PDB entry 5M2B | X-ray diffraction, 2.70 A resolution | chains B and C of the 28 polymer chains in the assembly

Chain B:
Molecule: Proteasome subunit alpha type-3
Organism: Saccharomyces cerevisiae (strain ATCC 204508 / S288c)
Notes: EC 3.4.25.1
UniProtKB: P23638 (PSA3_YEAST); residues 0-257 here correspond to UniProt positions 1-258 (UniProt number = residue number + 1)
Amino-acid sequence (258 residues; row label = number of the first residue in the row; numbering starts at 0):
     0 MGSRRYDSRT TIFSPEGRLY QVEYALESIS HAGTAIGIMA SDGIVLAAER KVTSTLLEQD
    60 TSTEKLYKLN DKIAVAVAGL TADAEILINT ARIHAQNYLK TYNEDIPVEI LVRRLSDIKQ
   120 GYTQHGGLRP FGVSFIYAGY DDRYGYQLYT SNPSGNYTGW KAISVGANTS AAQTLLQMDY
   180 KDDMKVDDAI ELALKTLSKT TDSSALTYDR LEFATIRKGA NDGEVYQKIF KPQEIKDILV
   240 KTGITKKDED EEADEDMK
Disordered / not traced: 0, 245-257
UniProt features mapped onto this chain:
  - cross-link (Glycyl lysine isopeptide (Lys-Gly)): Lys99 (interchain with G-Cter in ubiquitin), Lys198 (interchain with G-Cter in ubiquitin), Lys230 (interchain with G-Cter in ubiquitin)

Chain C:
Molecule: Proteasome subunit alpha type-4
Organism: Saccharomyces cerevisiae (strain ATCC 204508 / S288c)
Notes: EC 3.4.25.1
UniProtKB: P40303 (PSA4_YEAST); residues -1 to 252 here correspond to UniProt positions 1-254 (UniProt number = residue number + 2)
Amino-acid sequence (254 residues; each row starts with the number of its first residue; numbers below 1 keep their minus sign (Met-1 is residue -1)):
    -1 MSGYDRALSI FSPDGHIFQV EYALEAVKRG TCAVGVKGKN CVVLGCERRS TLKLQDTRIT
    59 PSKVSKIDSH VVLSFSGLNA DSRILIEKAR VEAQSHRLTL EDPVTVEYLT RYVAGVQQRY
   119 TQSGGVRPFG VSTLIAGFDP RDDEPKLYQT EPSGIYSSWS AQTIGRNSKT VREFLEKNYD
   179 RKEPPATVEE CVKLTVRSLL EVVQTGAKNI EITVVKPDSD IVALSSEEIN QYVTQIEQEK
   239 QEQQEQDKKK KSNH
Disordered / not traced: -1 to 0, 241-252
UniProt features mapped onto this chain:
  - modified residue: Thr58 (Phosphothreonine)

Interface between chain B and chain C:
Residue-residue contacts - 73 pairs, chain B then chain C:
  Arg3(B) - Arg4(C)  hydrogen bond (backbone-side chain)
  Asp6(B) - Tyr2(C)  hydrogen bond
  Asp6(B) - Arg4(C)  salt bridge
  Arg8(B) - Arg4(C)
  Thr10(B) - Leu6(C)
  Thr10(B) - Arg125(C)
  Ile11(B) - Gln17(C)
  Phe12(B) - Gln17(C)  hydrogen bond (backbone-side chain)
  Phe12(B) - Tyr20(C)  hydrophobic
  Phe12(B) - Ala21(C)  hydrophobic
  Phe12(B) - Ala24(C)  hydrophobic
  Phe12(B) - Leu76(C)  hydrophobic
  Phe12(B) - Arg125(C)
  Phe12(B) - Pro126(C)
  Phe12(B) - Gly128(C)
  Ser13(B) - Tyr20(C)
  Pro14(B) - Tyr20(C)  hydrophobic
  Pro14(B) - Glu23(C)
  Glu15(B) - Glu23(C)
  Glu15(B) - Arg27(C)  hydrogen bond (backbone-side chain)
  Gly16(B) - Tyr20(C)
  Gly16(B) - Glu23(C)
  Gly16(B) - Ala24(C)
  Gly16(B) - Arg27(C)  hydrogen bond (backbone-side chain)
  Arg17(B) - Arg27(C)
  Leu18(B) - Arg125(C)
  Met38(B) - Asp54(C)
  Arg112(B) - Arg81(C)
  Ser115(B) - Arg81(C)  hydrogen bond (backbone-side chain)
  Asp116(B) - Arg81(C)  salt bridge
  Gln119(B) - Ala78(C)
  Gln119(B) - Asp79(C)
  Gln119(B) - Ile82(C)
  Thr122(B) - Arg125(C)  hydrogen bond (backbone-side chain)
  Gln123(B) - Tyr118(C)
  Gln123(B) - Val124(C)
  Gln123(B) - Arg125(C)  hydrogen bond (backbone-backbone)
  Gln123(B) - Pro126(C)
  Gln123(B) - Phe127(C)
  His124(B) - Gly123(C)
  His124(B) - Val124(C)
  Gly125(B) - Tyr2(C)
  Gly125(B) - Gly123(C)
  Gly126(B) - Tyr2(C)
  Tyr143(B) - Arg56(C)  hydrogen bond (backbone-side chain)
  Tyr143(B) - Ile57(C)  hydrophobic
  Tyr145(B) - Arg56(C)  hydrogen bond (backbone-side chain)
  Gln146(B) - Ile57(C)
  Leu147(B) - Ile57(C)
  Tyr148(B) - Ile57(C)
  Ser153(B) - Ala78(C)
  Gly154(B) - Ala78(C)
  Gly154(B) - Arg81(C)  hydrogen bond (backbone-side chain)
  Asn155(B) - Asn77(C)
  Asn155(B) - Ala78(C)
  Tyr156(B) - Pro59(C)  hydrophobic
  Tyr156(B) - Arg81(C)
  Gly158(B) - Gln53(C)
  Gly158(B) - Asp54(C)  hydrogen bond (backbone-backbone)
  Gly158(B) - Ile57(C)
  Gly158(B) - Thr58(C)  hydrogen bond (backbone-side chain)
  Trp159(B) - Leu50(C)  hydrophobic
  Trp159(B) - Lys51(C)
  Trp159(B) - Leu52(C)
  Trp159(B) - Gln53(C)
  Trp159(B) - Asp54(C)
  Lys160(B) - Leu52(C)  hydrogen bond (backbone-backbone)
  Lys160(B) - Gln53(C)
  Lys160(B) - Asp54(C)
  Ala161(B) - Leu52(C)
  Gln172(B) - Leu52(C)
  Leu175(B) - Leu52(C)
  Gln176(B) - Leu52(C)
Interface residues without a listed pair, chain B (41 interface residues in all): Glu108, Thr157, Tyr179

Summary:
The interface between chain B and chain C involves 41 residues on one side and 31 on the other; the contacts
include 14 hydrogen bonds and 2 salt bridges. Polar pairs include Asp6(B)-Arg4(C), Asp116(B)-Arg81(C) and
Arg3(B)-Arg4(C).
Here chain B is Proteasome subunit alpha type-3 and chain C is Proteasome subunit alpha type-4, both from
Saccharomyces cerevisiae (strain ATCC 204508 / S288c). Entry 5M2B (Yeast 20S proteasome with human beta5i
(1-138) and human beta6 (97-111; 118-133) in complex with thiazole ...) was determined by X-ray diffraction.
